3L2U - chains A and D of the 4 polymer chains in the assembly; structure by X-ray diffraction, 3.15 A resolution.

[Chain A]
Protein: Integrase
From: Human spumaretrovirus
UniProt: P14350 (POL_FOAMV); residues 1-392 here correspond to UniProt positions 752-1143 (UniProt number = residue number + 751)
Amino-acid sequence (395 residues; numbered -2 to 392; the number before each row is that of its first residue; numbers below 1 keep their minus sign (Gly-2 is residue -2)):
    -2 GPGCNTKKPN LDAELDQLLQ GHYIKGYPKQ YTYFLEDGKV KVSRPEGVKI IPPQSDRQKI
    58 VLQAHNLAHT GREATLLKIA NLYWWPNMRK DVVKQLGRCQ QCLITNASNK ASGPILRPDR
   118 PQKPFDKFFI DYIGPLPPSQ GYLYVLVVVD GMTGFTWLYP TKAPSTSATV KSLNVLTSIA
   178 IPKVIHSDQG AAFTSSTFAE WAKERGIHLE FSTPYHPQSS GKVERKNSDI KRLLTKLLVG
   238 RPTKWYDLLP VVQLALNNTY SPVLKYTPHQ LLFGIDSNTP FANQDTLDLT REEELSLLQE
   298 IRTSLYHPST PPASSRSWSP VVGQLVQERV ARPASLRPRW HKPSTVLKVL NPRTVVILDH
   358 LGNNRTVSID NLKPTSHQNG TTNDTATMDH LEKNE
Not modelled in the structure: -2 to 9, 375-392
Sequence notes: expression tag (-2 to 0); variant Ser217 (Gly968 in P14350), Gly218 (Ser969 in P14350)
Swiss-Prot annotation at these positions:
  - binding site (Mg(2+)): Asp123, Asp185
Bound ions: Zn2+: His62, His66, Cys96, Cys99; Mg2+ site 1: Asp128, Asp185 (together with gs9137); Mg2+ site 2: Asp128, Glu221 (together with gs9137)
Residues lining bound ligands: gs9137 (ELV; 6-(3-chloro-2-fluorobenzyl)-1-[(1S)-1-(hydroxymethyl)-2-methylpropyl]-7-methoxy-4-oxo-1,4-dihydroquinoline-3-carboxylic acid): Asp128, Tyr129, Asp185, Tyr212, His213, Pro214, Gln215, Glu221
Reported in the primary citation:
  - binding site for gs9137: Pro214, Gln215
  - Mg2+ coordination: Asp128, Asp185, Glu221

[Chain D]
Molecule: 17-nt DNA strand
Sequence (17 nucleotides; numbered 1 to 17; the number before each row is that of its first residue):
     1 TACAAAATTC CATGACA
Reported in the primary citation:
  - conformationally variable residues: DA17

[How chain A and chain D interact]
Pairs across the interface (7; chain A residue first):
  Glu221(A) - DC16(D)  sugar contact
  Arg222(A) - DG14(D)  base contact
  Arg222(A) - DA15(D)  base contact
  Arg222(A) - DC16(D)  hydrogen bond to the base
  Ser225(A) - DC16(D)  sugar contact
  Lys228(A) - DA17(D)  salt bridge to the phosphate
  Lys262(A) - DT9(D)  salt bridge to the phosphate
Also at the interface, not in a pair above, chain A (7 interface residues in all): Ile130, Asn224

[Summary]
Chain A and chain D form an interface of 7 and 5 residues respectively; the contacts include 1 hydrogen bond
and 2 salt bridges. Among the polar pairs are Arg222(A)-DC16(D), Lys228(A)-DA17(D) and Lys262(A)-DT9(D). From
the paper: a binding site for gs9137 at Pro214(A) and Gln215(A); Mg2+ coordination by Asp128(A), Asp185(A) and
Glu221(A).
Here chain A is Integrase (Human spumaretrovirus) and chain D is a 17-nt DNA strand. Entry 3L2U (Crystal
structure of the Prototype Foamy Virus (PFV) intasome in complex with magnesium and GS9137 (Elvitegravir)) was
determined by X-ray diffraction, deposited together with 3OY9, 3L2Q, 3L2R, 3L2V and 3L2W.
